Entry 9AXD (electron microscopy, 3.80 A resolution); this record covers chains A and C of the 8 polymer chains in the assembly.

== Chain A ==
Protein: Surface protein gp120
Source organism: Human immunodeficiency virus 1
Reference sequence: Q2N0S6 (Q2N0S6_9HIV1); the author numbering skips numbers that UniProt does not, so the offset changes along the chain: 31-398 = UniProt 30-397; 400-510 = UniProt 398-508
Chain sequence (514 residues; numbered -4 to 510; 1 number in that range is skipped by the numbering (no residue carries it; nothing is unmodelled there); the number before each row is that of its first residue; numbers below 1 keep their minus sign (Met-4 is residue -4)):
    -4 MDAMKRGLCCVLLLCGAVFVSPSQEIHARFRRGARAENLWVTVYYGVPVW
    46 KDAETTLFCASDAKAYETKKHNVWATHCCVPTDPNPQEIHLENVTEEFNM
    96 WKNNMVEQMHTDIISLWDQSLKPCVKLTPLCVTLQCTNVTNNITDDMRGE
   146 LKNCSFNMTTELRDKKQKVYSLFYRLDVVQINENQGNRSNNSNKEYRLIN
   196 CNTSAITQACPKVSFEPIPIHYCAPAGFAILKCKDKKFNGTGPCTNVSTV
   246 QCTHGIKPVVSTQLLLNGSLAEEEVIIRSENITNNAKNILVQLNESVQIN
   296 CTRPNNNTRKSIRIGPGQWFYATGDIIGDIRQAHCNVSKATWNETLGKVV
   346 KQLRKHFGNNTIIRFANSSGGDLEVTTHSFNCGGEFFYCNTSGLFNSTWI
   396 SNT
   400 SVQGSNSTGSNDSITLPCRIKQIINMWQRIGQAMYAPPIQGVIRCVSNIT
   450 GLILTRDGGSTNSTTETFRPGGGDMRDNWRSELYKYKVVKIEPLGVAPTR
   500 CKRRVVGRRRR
Not modelled in the structure: -4 to 31, 179-187, 400-408, 505-510
Sequence notes: initiating methionine (-4); expression tag (-3 to 30); conflict Lys64 (Glu63 in Q2N0S6), Cys73 (Ala72 in Q2N0S6), Thr240 (Pro239 in Q2N0S6), Asn241 (Ser240 in Q2N0S6), Ile271 (Met270 in Q2N0S6), Leu288 (Phe287 in Q2N0S6), Glu290 (Thr289 in Q2N0S6), Ser291 (Pro290 in Q2N0S6), Trp314 (Ala313 in Q2N0S6), Asn331 (Thr330 in Q2N0S6), Cys500 (Ala498 in Q2N0S6), Arg508 (Glu506 in Q2N0S6), Arg509 (Lys507 in Q2N0S6)
Disulfides: Cys54-Cys73, Cys119-Cys205, Cys126-Cys196, Cys131-Cys149, Cys218-Cys247, Cys228-Cys239, Cys296-Cys330, Cys384-Cys417
Covalently attached groups: N-acetylglucosamine (NAG) linked to Asn88, Asn133, Asn148, Asn152, Asn197, Asn234, Asn241, Asn262, Asn276, Asn289, Asn295, Asn301, Asn331, Asn338, Asn354, Asn362, Asn385, Asn391, Asn447

== Chain C ==
Protein: Surface protein gp120
Source organism: Human immunodeficiency virus 1
Reference sequence: Q2N0S6 (Q2N0S6_9HIV1); the author numbering skips numbers that UniProt does not, so the offset changes along the chain: 31-397 = UniProt 30-396; 399-510 = UniProt 397-508
Chain sequence (514 residues; row label = number of the first residue in the row; note: 1 number in that range is skipped by the numbering (no residue carries it; nothing is unmodelled there); numbers below 1 keep their minus sign (Met-4 is residue -4)):
    -4 MDAMKRGLCCVLLLCGAVFVSPSQEIHARFRRGARAENLWVTVYYGVPVW
    46 KDAETTLFCASDAKAYETKKHNVWATHCCVPTDPNPQEIHLENVTEEFNM
    96 WKNNMVEQMHTDIISLWDQSLKPCVKLTPLCVTLQCTNVTNNITDDMRGE
   146 LKNCSFNMTTELRDKKQKVYSLFYRLDVVQINENQGNRSNNSNKEYRLIN
   196 CNTSAITQACPKVSFEPIPIHYCAPAGFAILKCKDKKFNGTGPCTNVSTV
   246 QCTHGIKPVVSTQLLLNGSLAEEEVIIRSENITNNAKNILVQLNESVQIN
   296 CTRPNNNTRKSIRIGPGQWFYATGDIIGDIRQAHCNVSKATWNETLGKVV
   346 KQLRKHFGNNTIIRFANSSGGDLEVTTHSFNCGGEFFYCNTSGLFNSTWI
   396 SN
   399 TSVQGSNSTGSNDSITLPCRIKQIINMWQRIGQAMYAPPIQGVIRCVSNI
   449 TGLILTRDGGSTNSTTETFRPGGGDMRDNWRSELYKYKVVKIEPLGVAPT
   499 RCKRRVVGRRRR
Not modelled in the structure: -4 to 32, 180-187, 399-408, 504-510
Sequence notes: initiating methionine (-4); expression tag (-3 to 30); conflict Lys64 (Glu63 in Q2N0S6), Cys73 (Ala72 in Q2N0S6), Thr240 (Pro239 in Q2N0S6), Asn241 (Ser240 in Q2N0S6), Ile271 (Met270 in Q2N0S6), Leu288 (Phe287 in Q2N0S6), Glu290 (Thr289 in Q2N0S6), Ser291 (Pro290 in Q2N0S6), Trp314 (Ala313 in Q2N0S6), Asn331 (Thr330 in Q2N0S6), Cys500 (Ala498 in Q2N0S6), Arg508 (Glu506 in Q2N0S6), Arg509 (Lys507 in Q2N0S6)
Disulfides: Cys54-Cys73, Cys119-Cys205, Cys126-Cys196, Cys131-Cys149, Cys218-Cys247, Cys228-Cys239, Cys296-Cys330, Cys377-Cys444, Cys384-Cys417
Covalently attached groups: N-acetylglucosamine (NAG) linked to Asn88, Asn133, Asn137, Asn148, Asn152, Asn197, Asn234, Asn241, Asn276, Asn289, Asn295, Asn301, Asn331, Asn338, Asn362, Asn385, Asn391, Asn447; glycan linked to Asn262

== How chain A and chain C interact ==
Contacting residue pairs (18; chain A residue first):
  Thr123(A) - Arg158(C)  hydrogen bond (backbone-side chain)
  Pro124(A) - Arg158(C)
  Cys126(A) - Glu156(C)  hydrogen bond (side chain-backbone)
  Cys126(A) - Leu157(C)
  Cys126(A) - Arg158(C)  hydrogen bond (backbone-backbone)
  Val127(A) - Asp159(C)
  Thr128(A) - Leu157(C)
  Thr128(A) - Asp159(C)
  Glu156(A) - Arg158(C)
  Ile176(A) - Leu157(C)  hydrophobic
  Arg192(A) - Leu157(C)
  Cys196(A) - Glu156(C)
  Cys196(A) - Leu157(C)  hydrophobic
  Cys196(A) - Pro311(C)
  Asn197(A) - Arg308(C)
  Thr198(A) - Gly312(C)
  Ser199(A) - Pro311(C)
  Ala200(A) - Pro311(C)  hydrogen bond (backbone-backbone)
Also at the interface, not in a pair above, chain C (9 interface residues in all): Lys160, Gly310

== Summary ==
13 residues of chain A face 9 of chain C across their interface; the contacts include 4 hydrogen bonds. Among
the polar pairs are Thr123(A)-Arg158(C), Cys126(A)-Glu156(C) and Cys126(A)-Arg158(C). Covalently linked
N-acetylglucosamine: at Asn88(A), Asn133(A), Asn148(A), Asn152(A), Asn197(A) and Asn234(A) and 13 more.
Chain A and chain C are both Surface protein gp120 (Human immunodeficiency virus 1); the structure, HIV
BG505.v5.2 (N289/N241) SOSIP Env in Complex with gp120-Interface pAb from Rh.33203, was determined by electron
microscopy together with 9ATZ, 9AXI, 9AXK, 9AY6, 9AYS and 9AYV from the same study.
